3F9E - chain A; structure by X-ray diffraction, 2.50 A resolution.

Chain A:
Name: 3C-like proteinase
From: SARS coronavirus
Notes: EC 3.4.22.-
UniProtKB: P0C6U8 (R1A_CVHSA); residues 1-306 here correspond to UniProt positions 3241-3546 (UniProt number = residue number + 3240)
Amino-acid sequence (308 residues; numbered -1 to 306; the number before each row is that of its first residue; numbers below 1 keep their minus sign (Gly-1 is residue -1)):
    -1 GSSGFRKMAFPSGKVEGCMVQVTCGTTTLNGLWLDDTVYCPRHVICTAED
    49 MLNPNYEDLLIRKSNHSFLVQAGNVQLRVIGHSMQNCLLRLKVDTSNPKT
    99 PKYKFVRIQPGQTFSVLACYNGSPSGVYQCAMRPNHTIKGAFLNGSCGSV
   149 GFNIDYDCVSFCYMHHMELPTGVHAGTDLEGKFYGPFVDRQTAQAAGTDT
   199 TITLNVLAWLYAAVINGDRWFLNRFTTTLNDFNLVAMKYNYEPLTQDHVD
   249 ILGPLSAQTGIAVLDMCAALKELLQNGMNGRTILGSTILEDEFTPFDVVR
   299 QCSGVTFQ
Disordered / not traced: -1 to 2, 300-306
Differences from the reference sequence: expression tag (-1 to 0); engineered mutation Ala139 (Ser3379 in P0C6U8)
Swiss-Prot annotation at these positions:
  - active site (For 3CL-PRO activity): His41, Cys145
  - site: Gln306 (Cleavage)
From the paper describing this entry:
  - catalytic residues: His41, Cys145 (citing earlier work)
  - conformationally variable residues (loop rearrangement, side-chain flip): Tyr126, Phe140, Leu141, Asn142, His163
  - contacts within the chain: Phe3-Trp207 (hydrophobic contact), Phe3-Ala210 (hydrophobic contact), Phe3-Leu282 (hydrophobic contact), Phe3-Phe291 (hydrophobic contact), Lys5-Glu290 (salt bridge), Tyr126-Phe140, Leu141-His163, Asn142-Glu166 (hydrogen bond)
  - mutagenesis - S139A: decreased catalytic activity (citing earlier work)

In short:
UniProt lists active-site residues His41 and Cys145. The paper reports catalytic residues His41 and Cys145;
S139A reduces catalytic activity.
Chain A is 3C-like proteinase (SARS coronavirus); the structure, Crystal Structure of the S139A mutant of
SARS-Coronovirus 3C-like Protease, was determined by X-ray diffraction (same publication as 3F9F, 3F9G and
3F9H).
